Entry 6OEN (electron microscopy, 4.30 A resolution (low resolution: residue-level contacts below are approximate; hydrogen-bond / salt-bridge calls are withheld)); this record covers chains A and I of the 10 polymer chains in the assembly.

[Chain A]
Protein: V(D)J recombination-activating protein 1
Source organism: Mus musculus
Notes: EC 3.1.-.-, 2.3.2.27
UniProtKB: P15919 (RAG1_MOUSE); numbering as in UniProt (aligned over 1-1040)
Chain sequence (1040 residues; numbered 1 to 1040; the number before each row is that of its first residue):
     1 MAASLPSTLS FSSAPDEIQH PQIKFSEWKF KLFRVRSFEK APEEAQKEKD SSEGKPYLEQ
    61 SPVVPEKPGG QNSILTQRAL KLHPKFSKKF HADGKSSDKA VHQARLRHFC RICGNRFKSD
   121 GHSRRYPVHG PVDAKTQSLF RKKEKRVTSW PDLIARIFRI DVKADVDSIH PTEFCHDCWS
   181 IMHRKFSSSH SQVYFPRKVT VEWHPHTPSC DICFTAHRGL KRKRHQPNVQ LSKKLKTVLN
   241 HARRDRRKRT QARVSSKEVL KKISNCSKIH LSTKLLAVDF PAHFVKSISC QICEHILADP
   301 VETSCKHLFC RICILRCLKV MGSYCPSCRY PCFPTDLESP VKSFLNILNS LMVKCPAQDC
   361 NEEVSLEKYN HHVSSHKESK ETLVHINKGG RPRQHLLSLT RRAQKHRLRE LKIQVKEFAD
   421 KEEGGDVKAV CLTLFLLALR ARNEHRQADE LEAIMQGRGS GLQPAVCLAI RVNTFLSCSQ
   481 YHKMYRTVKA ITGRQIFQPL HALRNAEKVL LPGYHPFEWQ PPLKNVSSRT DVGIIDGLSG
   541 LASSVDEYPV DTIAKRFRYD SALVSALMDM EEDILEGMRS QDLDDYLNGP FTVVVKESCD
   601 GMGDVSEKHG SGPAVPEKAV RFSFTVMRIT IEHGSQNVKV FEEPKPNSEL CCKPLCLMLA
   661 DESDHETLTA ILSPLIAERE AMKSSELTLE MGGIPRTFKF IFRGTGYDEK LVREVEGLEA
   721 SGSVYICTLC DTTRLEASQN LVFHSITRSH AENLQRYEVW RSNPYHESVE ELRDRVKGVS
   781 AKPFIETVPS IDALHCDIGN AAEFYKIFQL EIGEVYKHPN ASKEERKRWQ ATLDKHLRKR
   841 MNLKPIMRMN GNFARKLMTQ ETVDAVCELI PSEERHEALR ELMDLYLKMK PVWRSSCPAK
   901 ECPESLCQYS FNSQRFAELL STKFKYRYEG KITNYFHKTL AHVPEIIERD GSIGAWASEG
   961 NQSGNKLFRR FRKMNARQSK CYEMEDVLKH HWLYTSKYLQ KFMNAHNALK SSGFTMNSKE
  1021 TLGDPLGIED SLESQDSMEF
Unresolved in the structure: 1-399, 958-960, 1009-1040
Differences from the reference sequence: engineered mutation Gln962 (Glu in P15919)
Curated features (UniProtKB/Swiss-Prot):
  - zinc finger: Cys290 to Arg329 (RING-type), Leu351 to Lys380 (RAG1-type)
  - DNA-binding region: Gly389 to Gln456 (NBD)
  - binding site (Zn(2+)): Cys266, His270, Cys290, Cys293, His295, Cys305, His307, Cys310, Cys313, Cys325, Cys328, Cys355, Cys360, His372, His376
  - binding site (a divalent metal cation): Asp600, Asp708
  - site: Trp893 (Essential for DNA hairpin formation, participates in base-stacking interactions near the cleavage site)
  - cross-link: Lys233 (Glycyl lysine isopeptide (Lys-Gly) (interchain with G-Cter in ubiquitin))
  - mutagenesis: Lys233 (K233M: Abolishes autoubiquitination), His307 (H307A: Displays lower E3 ligase activity and affects the joining step of V(D)J recombination), Cys325 (C325G: Loss of E3 ligase activity and affects the joining step of V(D)J recombination), Arg391 (R391A: Defects in converting nicked products to hairpins; R391L: Impairs DNA-binding and hairpin formation while maintaining some nicking activity), Arg393 (R393A: Impairs DNA-binding and hairpin formation while maintaining some nicking activity), Arg401 (R401A: Allows robust hairpin activity), Arg402 (R402A: Defects in converting nicked products to hairpins), Lys405 (K405A: Reduced hairpin activity), His406 (H406A: Allows robust hairpin activity), Arg407 (R407A: Impairs DNA-binding and reduces hairpin formation without affecting nicking activity), Asn443 (N443A: Impairs DNA-binding; when associated with A-445), His445 (H445A: Impairs DNA-binding; when associated with A-443), 22 further mutagenesis entries in UniProt
Metal / ion sites: Ca2+ near Asp600 (its only coordinating residue here); Zn2+: Cys727, Cys730, His942
Reported in the primary citation:
  - mutagenesis - E962Q: abolished catalytic activity (citing earlier work)
  - mutagenesis - R848A: increased catalytic activity

[Chain I]
Molecule: 50-nt DNA strand
Sequence (50 nucleotides; each row starts with the number of its first residue; numbers below 1 keep their minus sign (DC-3 is residue -3)):
    -3 CCTGGATCTG GCCTGTCTTA CACAGTGATA CAGCCCTTAA CAAAAACCCG
Unresolved in the structure: -3 to 0

[How chain A and chain I interact]
Residue-residue contacts (17):
  Arg440(A) - DC31(I)
  Arg440(A) - DC32(I)
  Ala441(A) - DC32(I)
  Ala441(A) - DT33(I)
  Asn443(A) - DC31(I)
  Asn443(A) - DC32(I)
  His445(A) - DC31(I)
  Ile846(A) - DA16(I)
  Ile846(A) - DC17(I)
  Arg848(A) - DT15(I)
  Arg848(A) - DC17(I)
  Asn850(A) - DA18(I)
  Asn852(A) - DA18(I)
  Asn852(A) - DC19(I)
  Gln962(A) - DA20(I)
  Lys966(A) - DA20(I)
  Lys966(A) - DG21(I)
Also at the interface, not in a pair above, chain A (12 interface residues in all): Gly722, Arg970
Also at the interface, not in a pair above, chain I (11 interface residues in all): DT10

[In short]
The interface between chain A and chain I involves 12 residues on one side and 11 on the other. From the
paper: E962Q of chain A abolishes catalytic activity; R848A of chain A increases catalytic activity.
Here chain A is V(D)J recombination-activating protein 1 (Mus musculus) and chain I is a 50-nt DNA strand.
Entry 6OEN (Cryo-EM structure of mouse RAG1/2 PRC complex (DNA1)) was determined by electron microscopy (same
publication as 6OEM, 6OEO, 6OEP, 6OEQ, 6OER and 6V0V).
